Entry 4I43 (X-ray diffraction, 2.00 A resolution); this record covers chains A and B.

# Chain A
Name: A1 cistron-splicing factor AAR2
From: Saccharomyces cerevisiae
UniProtKB: P32357 (AAR2_YEAST); residue numbers follow UniProt; this construct covers 1-355
Chain sequence (384 residues; numbered 1 to 384; the number before each row is that of its first residue):
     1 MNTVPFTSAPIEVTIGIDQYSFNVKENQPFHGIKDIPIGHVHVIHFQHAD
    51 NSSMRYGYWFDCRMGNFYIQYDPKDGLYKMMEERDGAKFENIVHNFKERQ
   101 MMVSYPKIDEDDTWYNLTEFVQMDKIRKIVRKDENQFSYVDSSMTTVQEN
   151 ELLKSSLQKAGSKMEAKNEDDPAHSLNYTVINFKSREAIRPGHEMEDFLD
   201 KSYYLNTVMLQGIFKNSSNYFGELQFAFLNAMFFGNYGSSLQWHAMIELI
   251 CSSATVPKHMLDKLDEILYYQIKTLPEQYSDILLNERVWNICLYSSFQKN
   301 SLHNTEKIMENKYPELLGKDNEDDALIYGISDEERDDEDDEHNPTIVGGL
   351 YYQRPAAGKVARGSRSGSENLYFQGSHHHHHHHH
Unresolved in the structure: 1, 93-98, 158-164, 322, 330-335, 356-384
Sequence notes: expression tag (356-384)
UniProt features mapped onto this chain:
  - region: L261 to I282 (Leucine-zipper)
  - modified residue: S253 (Phosphoserine), T274 (Phosphothreonine), Y328 (Phosphotyrosine), S331 (Phosphoserine), T345 (Phosphothreonine)
  - mutagenesis: S253 (S253A: No effect on interaction with PRP8; S253D/E: Disrupts interaction with PRP8)

# Chain B
Name: Pre-mRNA-splicing factor 8
From: Saccharomyces cerevisiae
UniProtKB: P33334 (PRP8_YEAST); residue numbers follow UniProt; this construct covers 885-2413
Chain sequence (1564 residues; row label = number of the first residue in the row):
   850 MARAKRRWKKNFIAVSAANRFKKISSSGALGSGSGVMVEWLESRSFSPIP
   900 FPPLTYKNDTKILVLALEDLKDVYASKVRLNASEREELALIEEAYDNPHD
   950 TLNRIKKYLLTQRVFKPVDITMMENYQNISPVYSVDPLEKITDAYLDQYL
  1000 WYEADQRKLFPNWIKPSDSEIPPLLVYKWTQGINNLSEIWDVSRGQSAVL
  1050 LETTLGEMAEKIDFTLLNRLLRLIVDPNIADYITAKNNVVINFKDMSHVN
  1100 KYGLIRGLKFASFIFQYYGLVIDLLLLGQERATDLAGPANNPNEFMQFKS
  1150 KEVEKAHPIRLYTRYLDRIYMLFHFEEDEGEELTDEYLAENPDPNFENSI
  1200 GYNNRKCWPKDSRMRLIRQDVNLGRAVFWEIQSRVPTSLTSIKWENAFVS
  1250 VYSKNNPNLLFSMCGFEVRILPRQRMEEVVSNDEGVWDLVDERTKQRTAK
  1300 AYLKVSEEEIKKFDSRIRGILMASGSTTFTKVAAKWNTSLISLFTYFREA
  1350 IVATEPLLDILVKGETRIQNRVKLGLNSKMPTRFPPAVFYTPKELGGLGM
  1400 ISASHILIPASDLSWSKQTDTGITHFRAGMTHEDEKLIPTIFRYITTWEN
  1450 EFLDSQRVWAEYATKRQEAIQQNRRLAFEELEGSWDRGIPRISTLFQRDR
  1500 HTLAYDRGHRIRREFKQYSLERNSPFWWTNSHHDGKLWNLNAYRTDVIQA
  1550 LGGIETILEHTLFKGTGFNSWEGLFWEKASGFEDSMQFKKLTHAQRTGLS
  1600 QIPNRRFTLWWSPTINRANVYVGFLVQLDLTGIFLHGKIPTLKISLIQIF
  1650 RAHLWQKIHESIVFDICQILDGELDVLQIESVTKETVHPRKSYKMNSSAA
  1700 DITMESVHEWEVSKPSLLHETNDSFKGLITNKMWFDVQLRYGDYDSHDIS
  1750 RYVRAKFLDYTTDNVSMYPSPTGVMIGIDLAYNMYDAYGNWFNGLKPLIQ
  1800 NSMRTIMKANPALYVLRERIRKGLQIYQSSVQEPFLNSSNYAELFNNDIK
  1850 LFVDDTNVYRVTVHKTFEGNVATKAINGCIFTLNPKTGHLFLKIIHTSVW
  1900 AGQKRLSQLAKWKTAEEVSALVRSLPKEEQPKQIIVTRKAMLDPLEVHML
  1950 DFPNIAIRPTELRLPFSAAMSIDKLSDVVMKATEPQMVLFNIYDDWLDRI
  2000 SSYTAFSRLTLLLRALKTNEESAKMILLSDPTITIKSYHLWPSFTDEQWI
  2050 TIESQMRDLILTEYGRKYNVNISALTQTEIKDIILGQNIKAPSVKRQKMA
  2100 ELEAARSEKQNDEEAAGASTVMKTKTINAQGEEIVVVASADYESQTFSSK
  2150 NEWRKSAIANTLLYLRLKNIYVSADDFVEEQNVYVLPKNLLKKFIEISDV
  2200 KIQVAAFIYGMSAKDHPKVKEIKTVVLVPQLGHVGSVQISNIPDIGDLPD
  2250 TEGLELLGWIHTQTEELKFMAASEVATHSKLFADKKRDCIDISIFSTPGS
  2300 VSLSAYNLTDEGYQWGEENKDIMNVLSEGFEPTFSTHAQLLLSDRITGNF
  2350 IIPSGNVWNYTFMGTAFNQEGDYNFKYGIPLEFYNEMHRPVHFLQFSELA
  2400 GDEELEAEQIDVFS
Unresolved in the structure: 850-881, 971-979, 1278-1280, 1324-1325, 1576-1597, 1827-1830, 2079-2146, 2397-2413
Sequence notes: expression tag (850-884)
UniProt features mapped onto this chain:
  - region: M1585 to L1598 (Important for branch point selection)
  - mutagenesis: H1658 (H1658S: No effect on viability), E1684 (E1684Q: No effect on viability), H1687 (H1687S: No effect on viability), D1700 (D1700N: No effect on viability), D1735 (D1735N: No effect on viability), D1853 (D1853A: Alters protein folding. Severely impaired growth. Strongly reduced growth at 35 degrees Celsius; when associated with A-1854; D1853N: Reduced growth at 30 degrees Celsius ...), D1854 (D1854A: Reduced growth at 30 degrees Celsius. Strongly reduced growth at 16 degrees Celsius. Strongly reduced growth at 35 degrees Celsius; when associated with A-1853 ...), T1855 (T1855A: Reduced growth at 30 degrees Celsius. Strongly reduced growth at 16 degrees Celsius), T1936 (T1936A: Reduced growth at 30 degrees Celsius. Strongly reduced growth at 16 degrees Celsius), R1937 (R1937K: Severely impaired growth. Reduced growth at 30 degrees Celsius. Strongly reduced growth at 16 degrees Celsius)
What the authors report for this chain:
  - mutagenesis - E1684Q: unchanged growth
  - mutagenesis - V1098D: increased growth in response to brr2-1 (citing earlier work)

# Interface between chain A and chain B
Residue-residue contacts - 131 pairs, chain A then chain B:
  Q47(A) - K1642(B)
  A49(A) - K1637(B)
  N51(A) - V1625(B)
  N51(A) - L1634(B)
  N51(A) - G1636(B)
  N51(A) - K1642(B)  hydrogen bond (backbone-side chain)
  S52(A) - V1625(B)
  S52(A) - Q1626(B)
  S52(A) - L1627(B)
  S52(A) - D1628(B)  hydrogen bond (backbone-backbone)
  S53(A) - D1628(B)
  S53(A) - K1642(B)  hydrogen bond (backbone-side chain)
  M54(A) - L1629(B)  hydrophobic
  M54(A) - I1646(B)  hydrophobic
  R55(A) - I1643(B)
  S142(A) - I1646(B)
  S143(A) - R1650(B)
  S143(A) - A1651(B)  hydrogen bond (backbone-backbone)
  T145(A) - R1650(B)
  T145(A) - A1651(B)
  E149(A) - R1650(B)  salt bridge
  E165(A) - F1663(B)
  D170(A) - K1656(B)  salt bridge
  K184(A) - D1942(B)  salt bridge
  K184(A) - E1945(B)  salt bridge
  K184(A) - V1946(B)
  K184(A) - L1949(B)
  S185(A) - L1949(B)
  R186(A) - L1949(B)
  R186(A) - D1950(B)  salt bridge
  I189(A) - V1946(B)  hydrophobic
  E194(A) - W1911(B)
  E194(A) - V1946(B)
  E194(A) - H1947(B)
  M195(A) - L1908(B)  hydrophobic
  M195(A) - W1911(B)  hydrophobic
  F198(A) - W1911(B)  hydrophobic
  F198(A) - D1942(B)
  F198(A) - V1946(B)  hydrophobic
  L199(A) - Q1907(B)
  G235(A) - I1643(B)
  G235(A) - Q1647(B)  hydrogen bond (backbone-side chain)
  Y237(A) - Q1647(B)
  Y237(A) - R1650(B)
  Y237(A) - K1821(B)
  D281(A) - P1602(B)
  D281(A) - N1603(B)
  D281(A) - R1604(B)  hydrogen bond (side chain-backbone)
  I282(A) - R1604(B)
  I282(A) - T1640(B)
  I282(A) - Q1647(B)
  N290(A) - R928(B)  hydrogen bond
  Y294(A) - R928(B)
  L317(A) - R928(B)  hydrogen bond (backbone-side chain)
  G318(A) - R928(B)
  K319(A) - R928(B)
  D324(A) - K1330(B)  salt bridge
  D324(A) - A1333(B)
  D324(A) - T1337(B)  hydrogen bond
  D324(A) - L1598(B)
  A325(A) - T1337(B)
  A325(A) - F1525(B)  hydrophobic
  I327(A) - I1340(B)  hydrophobic
  Y328(A) - L1539(B)
  Y328(A) - N1540(B)
  Y328(A) - Y1542(B)
  Y328(A) - R1543(B)
  G329(A) - W1537(B)
  G329(A) - N1538(B)
  G329(A) - N1540(B)  hydrogen bond (backbone-side chain)
  D340(A) - R1937(B)
  E341(A) - K1910(B)  hydrogen bond (backbone-side chain)
  E341(A) - R1937(B)
  E341(A) - K1938(B)  hydrogen bond (side chain-backbone)
  E341(A) - A1939(B)  hydrogen bond (side chain-backbone)
  H342(A) - S1906(B)  hydrogen bond (backbone-side chain)
  H342(A) - A1939(B)
  P344(A) - Y1858(B)  hydrophobic
  P344(A) - V1860(B)  hydrophobic
  T345(A) - T1855(B)  hydrogen bond (side chain-backbone)
  T345(A) - N1856(B)
  T345(A) - Y1858(B)  hydrogen bond (backbone-backbone)
  T345(A) - R1859(B)
  T345(A) - V1860(B)  hydrogen bond (backbone-backbone)
  I346(A) - V1860(B)
  I346(A) - V1862(B)  hydrophobic
  V347(A) - R1859(B)
  V347(A) - V1860(B)  hydrogen bond (backbone-backbone)
  V347(A) - I1875(B)  hydrophobic
  G348(A) - V1860(B)
  G348(A) - T1861(B)
  G348(A) - V1862(B)  hydrogen bond (backbone-backbone)
  G348(A) - K2167(B)
  G348(A) - N2168(B)
  G349(A) - V1862(B)
  G349(A) - K2167(B)  hydrogen bond (backbone-backbone)
  G349(A) - N2168(B)
  G349(A) - I2169(B)  hydrogen bond (backbone-backbone)
  L350(A) - V1862(B)  hydrogen bond (backbone-backbone)
  L350(A) - H1863(B)
  L350(A) - K1864(B)  hydrogen bond (backbone-backbone)
  L350(A) - I2169(B)
  L350(A) - V2171(B)  hydrophobic
  L350(A) - L2341(B)  hydrophobic
  Y351(A) - V1862(B)  hydrophobic
  Y351(A) - K1864(B)
  Y351(A) - I2169(B)  hydrogen bond (backbone-backbone)
  Y351(A) - Y2170(B)
  Y351(A) - V2171(B)  hydrogen bond (backbone-backbone)
  Y352(A) - H1863(B)
  Y352(A) - K1864(B)  hydrogen bond (backbone-backbone)
  Y352(A) - T1865(B)
  Y352(A) - F1866(B)
  Y352(A) - V2171(B)
  Y352(A) - L2339(B)
  Y352(A) - L2340(B)
  Y352(A) - L2341(B)  hydrogen bond (side chain-backbone)
  Q353(A) - F1866(B)
  Q353(A) - Y2170(B)
  Q353(A) - V2171(B)  hydrogen bond (backbone-backbone)
  Q353(A) - S2172(B)
  Q353(A) - A2173(B)  hydrogen bond (backbone-backbone)
  R354(A) - T909(B)  hydrogen bond
  R354(A) - K910(B)
  R354(A) - T1501(B)
  R354(A) - F1866(B)
  R354(A) - A2173(B)
  R354(A) - D2174(B)  salt bridge
  R354(A) - D2175(B)  salt bridge
  P355(A) - S2172(B)
  P355(A) - K2267(B)
Interface residues without a listed pair, chain A (59 interface residues in all): L153, L157, F234, N236, D320, D323, L326, E338, N343
Interface residues without a listed pair, chain B (86 interface residues in all): L929, N930, K1334, N1336, I1400, K1535, P1810, V1814, R1818, R1962
The authors on this interface:
  - interface residues, chain A: G318(A), G348(A)
  - interface residues, chain B: V1860(B), K2167(B)

# Overview
Chain A and chain B form an interface of 59 and 86 residues respectively, with 30 hydrogen bonds and 8 salt
bridges. Polar pairs include E149(A)-R1650(B), D170(A)-K1656(B) and K184(A)-D1942(B). The paper reports that
V1098D of chain B increases growth in response to brr2-1; interface residues G318(A), G348(A) and V1860(B)
among others.
Here chain A is A1 cistron-splicing factor AAR2 and chain B is Pre-mRNA-splicing factor 8, both from
Saccharomyces cerevisiae. Entry 4I43 (Crystal structure of Prp8:Aar2 complex) was determined by X-ray
diffraction (same publication as 3ZEF).
